PDB entry 5CQ9 | X-ray diffraction, 3.00 A resolution | chains A and C

# Chain A
Molecule: Secreted effector protein sopD2
From: Salmonella typhimurium (strain LT2 / SGSC1412 / ATCC 700720)
UniProt: Q8ZQC8 (SOPD2_SALTY); numbering as in UniProt (aligned over 1-319)
Amino-acid sequence (319 residues; each row starts with the number of its first residue):
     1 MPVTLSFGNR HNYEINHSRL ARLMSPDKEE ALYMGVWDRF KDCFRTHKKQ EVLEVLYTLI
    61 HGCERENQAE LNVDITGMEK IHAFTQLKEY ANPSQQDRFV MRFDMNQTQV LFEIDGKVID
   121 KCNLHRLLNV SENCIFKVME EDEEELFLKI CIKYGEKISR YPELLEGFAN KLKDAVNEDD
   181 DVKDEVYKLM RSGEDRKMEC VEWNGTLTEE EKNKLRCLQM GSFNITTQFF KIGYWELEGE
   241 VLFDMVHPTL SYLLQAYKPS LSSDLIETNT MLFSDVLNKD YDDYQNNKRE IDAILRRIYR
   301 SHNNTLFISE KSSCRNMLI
Unresolved in the structure: 1-35, 63-75, 262-263
Swiss-Prot annotation at these positions:
  - motif: Trp-37 to Phe-44 (Required to target late endocytic compartments)
  - mutagenesis: Trp-37 (W37P: Localizes throughout the cytosol and not to late endocytic compartments; when associated with R-44), Phe-44 (F44R: Localizes throughout the cytosol and not to late endocytic compartments; when associated with P-37)

# Chain C
Molecule: 11-residue peptide
From: Salmonella enterica subsp. enterica serovar Typhimurium
Amino-acid sequence (11 residues; numbered 16 to 26; the number before each row is that of its first residue; X marks 11 residues of unknown identity (built as UNK)):
    16 XXXXXXXXXX X
Unresolved in the structure: 25-26

# How chain A and chain C interact
Chain A side of the interface, 3 residues: Tyr-90, Gln-95, Arg-98

# Summary
Chain A and chain C make no direct contact in this assembly. Curated annotation (UniProt) lists 2 mutagenesis
sites on chain A.
Here chain A is Secreted effector protein sopD2 (Salmonella typhimurium (strain LT2 / SGSC1412 / ATCC 700720))
and chain C is an 11-residue peptide (Salmonella enterica subsp. enterica serovar Typhimurium). Entry 5CQ9
(Crystal structure of SopD2, a type III secreted virulence effector from Salmonella enterica) was determined
by X-ray diffraction (same publication as 5CPC).
